Entry 9BH7 (electron microscopy, 3.50 A resolution); this record covers chains A and B.

[Chain A (and B)]
Protein: DNA polymerase theta
Organism: Homo sapiens
Notes: EC 3.6.4.12, 2.7.7.7, 2.7.7.49; chain B of this document is another copy of the same molecule, construct and numbering; everything in this record applies to it too
UniProtKB: O75417 (DPOLQ_HUMAN); residues 2-894 here = UniProt positions 2-894
Amino-acid sequence (893 residues; numbered 2 to 894; the number before each row is that of its first residue):
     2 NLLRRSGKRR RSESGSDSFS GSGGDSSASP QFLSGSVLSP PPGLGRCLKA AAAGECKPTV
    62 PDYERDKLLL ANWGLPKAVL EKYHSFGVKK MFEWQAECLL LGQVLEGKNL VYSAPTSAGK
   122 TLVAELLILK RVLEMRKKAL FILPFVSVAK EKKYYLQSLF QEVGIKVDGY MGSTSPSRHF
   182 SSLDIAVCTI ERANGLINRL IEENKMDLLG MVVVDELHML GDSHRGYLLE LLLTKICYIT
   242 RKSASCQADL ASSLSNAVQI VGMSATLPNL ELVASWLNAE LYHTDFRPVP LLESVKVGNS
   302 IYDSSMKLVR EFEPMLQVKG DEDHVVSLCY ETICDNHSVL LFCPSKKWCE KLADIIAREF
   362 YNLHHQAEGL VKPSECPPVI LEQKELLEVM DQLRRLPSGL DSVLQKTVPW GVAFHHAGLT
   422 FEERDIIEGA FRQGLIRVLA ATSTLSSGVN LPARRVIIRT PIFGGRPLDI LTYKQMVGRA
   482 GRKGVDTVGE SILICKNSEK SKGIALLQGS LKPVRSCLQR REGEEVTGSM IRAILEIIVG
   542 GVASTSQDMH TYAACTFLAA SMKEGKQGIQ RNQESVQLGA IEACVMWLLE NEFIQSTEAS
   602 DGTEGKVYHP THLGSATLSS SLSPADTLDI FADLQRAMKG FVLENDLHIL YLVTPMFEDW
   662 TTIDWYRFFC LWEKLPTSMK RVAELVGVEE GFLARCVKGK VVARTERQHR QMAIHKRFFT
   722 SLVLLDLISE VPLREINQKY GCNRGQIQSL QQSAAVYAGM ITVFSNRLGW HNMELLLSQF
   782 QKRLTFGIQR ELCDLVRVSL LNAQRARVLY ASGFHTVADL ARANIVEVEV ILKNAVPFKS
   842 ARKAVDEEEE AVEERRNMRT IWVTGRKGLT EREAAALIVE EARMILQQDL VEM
Unresolved in the structure: 2-66, 248-255, 369-376, 565-576, 601-605, 837-857, 893-894
UniProt features mapped onto this chain:
  - motif: Asp216 to His219 (DEAH box)
  - binding site (ATP): Gln96, Ala115 to Thr122
  - mutagenesis: Lys121 (K121M: Abolished ATPase activity)
What the authors report for this chain:
  - conformationally variable residues (order/disorder transition): Pro838 to Arg860

[How chain A and chain B interact]
Pairs across the interface (31; chain A residue first):
  Met639(A) - Val643(B)
  Met639(A) - Leu644(B)  hydrogen bond (backbone-backbone)
  Met639(A) - Glu645(B)  hydrogen bond (backbone-backbone)
  Lys640(A) - Glu645(B)
  Lys640(A) - Arg682(B)
  Gly641(A) - Phe642(B)
  Phe642(A) - Gly641(B)
  Phe642(A) - Phe642(B)  hydrogen bond (backbone-backbone)
  Phe642(A) - Leu644(B)  hydrophobic
  Val643(A) - Met639(B)
  Leu644(A) - Met639(B)  hydrogen bond (backbone-backbone)
  Leu644(A) - Phe642(B)  hydrophobic
  Leu644(A) - Asn773(B)  hydrogen bond (backbone-side chain)
  Leu644(A) - Met774(B)  hydrophobic
  Leu644(A) - Leu777(B)  hydrophobic
  Glu645(A) - Met639(B)
  Glu645(A) - Lys640(B)
  Asn646(A) - Asn773(B)  hydrogen bond (backbone-side chain)
  Arg682(A) - Lys640(B)
  His772(A) - Arg791(B)
  Asn773(A) - Leu644(B)  hydrogen bond (side chain-backbone)
  Asn773(A) - Asn646(B)  hydrogen bond (side chain-backbone)
  Asn773(A) - Ile650(B)
  Asn773(A) - Arg791(B)  hydrogen bond
  Met774(A) - Leu644(B)  hydrophobic
  Leu776(A) - Leu776(B)
  Leu777(A) - Leu644(B)  hydrophobic
  Leu777(A) - Leu777(B)  hydrophobic
  Arg791(A) - His772(B)
  Arg791(A) - Asn773(B)  hydrogen bond
  Leu891(A) - Leu891(B)
Also at the interface, not in a pair above, chain A (18 interface residues in all): Asp647, Ile650
Also at the interface, not in a pair above, chain B (18 interface residues in all): Asp647

[In short]
Chain A and chain B each contribute 18 residues to their interface, with 10 hydrogen bonds. Polar pairs
include Leu644(A)-Asn773(B), Asn646(A)-Asn773(B) and Asn773(A)-Arg791(B). From UniProt: 9 ATP-binding residues
and one mutagenesis site on chain A. From the paper: conformational variability at Pro838(A).
Chain A and chain B are both DNA polymerase theta (Homo sapiens); the structure, Human DNA polymerase theta
helicase domain dimer in the apo form, was determined by electron microscopy (same publication as 9BH6, 9BH8,
9BH9 and 9BHA).
